6SPE - chains a and m of the 21 polymer chains in the assembly; structure by electron microscopy, 3.60 A resolution.

# Chain a
Molecule: 16S ribosomal RNA
Source organism: Pseudomonas aeruginosa
Sequence (1526 nucleotides; each row starts with the number of its first residue):
     2 AACUGAAGAG UUUGAUCAUG GCUCAGAUUG AACGCUGGCG GCAGGCCUAA CACAUGCAAG
    62 UCGAGCGGAU AAAGGGAGCU UGCUCCUGGA UUCAGCGGCG GACGGGUGAG UAAUGCCUAG
   122 GAAUCUGCCU GGUAGUGGGG GAUAACGUCC GGAAACGGGC GCUAAUACCG CAUACGUCCU
   182 GAGGGAGAAA GUGGGGGAUC UUCGGACCUC ACGCUAUCAG AUGAGCCUAG GUCGGAUUAG
   242 CUAGUUGGUG GGGUAAAGGC CUACCAAGGC GACGAUCCGU AACUGGUCUG AGAGGAUGAU
   302 CAGUCACACU GGAACUGAGA CACGGUCCAG ACUCCUACGG GAGGCAGCAG UGGGGAAUAU
   362 UGGACAAUGG GCGAAAGCCU GAUCCAGCCA UGCCGCGUGU GUGAAGAAGG UCUUCGGAUU
   422 GUAAAGCACU UUAAGUUGGG AGGAAGGGCA GUAAGUUAAU ACCUUGCUGU UUUGACGUUA
   482 CCAACAGAAU AAGCACCGGC UAACUUCGUG CCAGCAGCCG CGGUAAUACG AAGGGUGCAA
   542 GCGUUAAUCG GAAUUACUGG GCGUAAAGCG CGCGUAGGUG GUUCAGCAAG UUGGAUGUGA
   602 AAUCCCCGGG CUCAACCUGG GAACUGCAUC CAAAACUACU GAGCUAGAGU ACGGUAGAGG
   662 GUGGUGGAAU UUCCUGUGUA GCGGUGAAAU GCGUAGAUAU AGGAAGGAAC ACCAGUGGCG
   722 AAGGCGACCA CCUGGACUGA UACUGACACU GAGGUGCGAA AGCGUGGGGA GCAAACAGGA
   782 UUAGAUACCC UGGUAGUCCA CGCCGUAAAC GAUGUCGACU AGCCGUUGGG AUCCUUGAGA
   842 UCUUAGUGGC GCAGCUAACG CGAUAAGUCG ACCGCCUGGG GAGUACGGCC GCAAGGUUAA
   902 AACUCAAAUG AAUUGACGGG GGCCCGCACA AGCGGUGGAG CAUGUGGUUU AAUUCGAAGC
   962 AACGCGAAGA ACCUUACCUG GCCUUGACAU GCUGAGAACU UUCCAGAGAU GGAUUGGUGC
  1022 CUUCGGGAAC UCAGACACAG GUGCUGCAUG GCUGUCGUCA GCUCGUGUCG UGAGAUGUUG
  1082 GGUUAAGUCC CGUAACGAGC GCAACCCUUG UCCUUAGUUA CCAGCACCUC GGGUGGGCAC
  1142 UCUAAGGAGA CUGCCGGUGA CAAACCGGAG GAAGGUGGGG AUGACGUCAA GUCAUCAUGG
  1202 CCCUUACGGC CAGGGCUACA CACGUGCUAC AAUGGUCGGU ACAAAGGGUU GCCAAGCCGC
  1262 GAGGUGGAGC UAAUCCCAUA AAACCGAUCG UAGUCCGGAU CGCAGUCUGC AACUCGACUG
  1322 CGUGAAGUCG GAAUCGCUAG UAAUCGUGAA UCAGAAUGUC ACGGUGAAUA CGUUCCCGGG
  1382 CCUUGUACAC ACCGCCCGUC ACACCAUGGG AGUGGGUUGC UCCAGAAGUA GCUAGUCUAA
  1442 CCGCAAGGGG GACGGUUACC ACGGAGUGAU UCAUGACUGG GGUGAAGUCG UAACAAGGUA
  1502 GCCGUAGGGG AACCUGCGGC UGGAUC
Construct notes: conflict A72 (G891104 in 1353913695)

# Chain m
Molecule: 30S ribosomal protein S13
Source organism: Pseudomonas aeruginosa
UniProt: E2RXU3 (E2RXU3_PSEAI); residue numbers follow UniProt; this construct covers 3-112
Amino-acid sequence (110 residues; numbered 3 to 112; the number before each row is that of its first residue):
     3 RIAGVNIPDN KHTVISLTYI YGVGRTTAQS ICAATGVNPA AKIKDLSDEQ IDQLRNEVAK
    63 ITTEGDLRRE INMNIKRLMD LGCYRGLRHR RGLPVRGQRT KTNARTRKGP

# How chain a and chain m interact
Pairs across the interface - 51 pairs, chain a then chain m:
  G941(a) with Arg107(m), phosphate contact; Thr108(m), phosphate contact
  C942(a) with Asn105(m), hydrogen bond to the phosphate; Arg107(m), hydrogen bond to the phosphate; Thr108(m), hydrogen bond to the phosphate
  A943(a) with Asn105(m), base contact
  U944(a) with Arg101(m), hydrogen bond to the base
  G945(a) with Arg101(m), salt bridge to the phosphate
  G947(a) with Lys103(m), base contact
  G948(a) with Lys103(m), base contact
  A1219(a) with Thr102(m), phosphate contact; Lys103(m), phosphate contact
  C1220(a) with Leu95(m), phosphate contact; Thr102(m), hydrogen bond to the sugar; Lys103(m), sugar contact
  A1221(a) with Lys110(m), salt bridge to the phosphate
  C1222(a) with Lys103(m), base contact
  A1223(a) with Arg107(m), salt bridge to the phosphate
  U1289(a) with His14(m), hydrogen bond to the phosphate
  C1290(a) with His14(m), salt bridge to the phosphate
  C1296(a) with Lys13(m), salt bridge to the phosphate; His14(m), base contact; Ile17(m), sugar contact; Tyr21(m), hydrogen bond to the phosphate
  A1300(a) with Thr108(m), sugar contact
  U1301(a) with Gln100(m), hydrogen bond to the phosphate; Arg109(m), hydrogen bond to the phosphate
  C1302(a) with Pro96(m), phosphate contact; Val97(m), hydrogen bond to the phosphate; Arg98(m), phosphate contact; Gln100(m), hydrogen bond to the phosphate; Arg109(m), salt bridge to the phosphate
  G1303(a) with Ile73(m), sugar contact; Asn76(m), sugar contact; Val97(m), phosphate contact; Arg98(m), salt bridge to the phosphate
  U1315(a) with Tyr86(m), sugar contact
  G1317(a) with Arg98(m), phosphate contact
  C1322(a) with Thr28(m), hydrogen bond to the phosphate; Thr29(m), hydrogen bond to the phosphate
  G1323(a) with Gly24(m), phosphate contact; Val25(m), phosphate contact; Gly26(m), hydrogen bond to the phosphate; Arg27(m), phosphate contact; Thr28(m), hydrogen bond to the phosphate; Thr29(m), hydrogen bond to the phosphate
  U1324(a) with Gly24(m), hydrogen bond to the phosphate; Val25(m), phosphate contact; Gly26(m), phosphate contact; Arg70(m), hydrogen bond to the sugar
  G1325(a) with Tyr23(m), phosphate contact
Interface residues without a listed pair, chain a (30 interface residues in all): U946, C1224, C1304, C1314, C1316
Interface residues without a listed pair, chain m (34 interface residues in all): Thr20, Leu69, Arg87, Gly99, Thr104, Ala106

# Overview
30 residues of chain a and 34 residues of chain m are in contact; the contacts include 18 hydrogen bonds and 7
salt bridges. Polar pairs include U944(a)-Arg101(m), C1220(a)-Thr102(m) and U1324(a)-Arg70(m).
Chain a is 16S ribosomal RNA and chain m is 30S ribosomal protein S13, both from Pseudomonas aeruginosa; the
structure, Pseudomonas aeruginosa 30s ribosome from a clinical isolate, was determined by electron microscopy
(same publication as 6SPC).
